Entry 8EYR (electron microscopy, 4.00 A resolution); this record covers chains A and D of the 4 polymer chains in the assembly.

# Chain A
Molecule: Insulin-like growth factor 1 receptor
Source organism: Mus musculus
Notes: EC 2.7.10.1
Reference sequence: Q60751 (IGF1R_MOUSE); the construct has insertions or renumbered stretches relative to UniProt, so the offset changes along the chain: 1-674 = UniProt 31-704; 679-1266 = UniProt 705-1292
Chain sequence (1266 residues; numbered 1 to 1266; the number before each row is that of its first residue):
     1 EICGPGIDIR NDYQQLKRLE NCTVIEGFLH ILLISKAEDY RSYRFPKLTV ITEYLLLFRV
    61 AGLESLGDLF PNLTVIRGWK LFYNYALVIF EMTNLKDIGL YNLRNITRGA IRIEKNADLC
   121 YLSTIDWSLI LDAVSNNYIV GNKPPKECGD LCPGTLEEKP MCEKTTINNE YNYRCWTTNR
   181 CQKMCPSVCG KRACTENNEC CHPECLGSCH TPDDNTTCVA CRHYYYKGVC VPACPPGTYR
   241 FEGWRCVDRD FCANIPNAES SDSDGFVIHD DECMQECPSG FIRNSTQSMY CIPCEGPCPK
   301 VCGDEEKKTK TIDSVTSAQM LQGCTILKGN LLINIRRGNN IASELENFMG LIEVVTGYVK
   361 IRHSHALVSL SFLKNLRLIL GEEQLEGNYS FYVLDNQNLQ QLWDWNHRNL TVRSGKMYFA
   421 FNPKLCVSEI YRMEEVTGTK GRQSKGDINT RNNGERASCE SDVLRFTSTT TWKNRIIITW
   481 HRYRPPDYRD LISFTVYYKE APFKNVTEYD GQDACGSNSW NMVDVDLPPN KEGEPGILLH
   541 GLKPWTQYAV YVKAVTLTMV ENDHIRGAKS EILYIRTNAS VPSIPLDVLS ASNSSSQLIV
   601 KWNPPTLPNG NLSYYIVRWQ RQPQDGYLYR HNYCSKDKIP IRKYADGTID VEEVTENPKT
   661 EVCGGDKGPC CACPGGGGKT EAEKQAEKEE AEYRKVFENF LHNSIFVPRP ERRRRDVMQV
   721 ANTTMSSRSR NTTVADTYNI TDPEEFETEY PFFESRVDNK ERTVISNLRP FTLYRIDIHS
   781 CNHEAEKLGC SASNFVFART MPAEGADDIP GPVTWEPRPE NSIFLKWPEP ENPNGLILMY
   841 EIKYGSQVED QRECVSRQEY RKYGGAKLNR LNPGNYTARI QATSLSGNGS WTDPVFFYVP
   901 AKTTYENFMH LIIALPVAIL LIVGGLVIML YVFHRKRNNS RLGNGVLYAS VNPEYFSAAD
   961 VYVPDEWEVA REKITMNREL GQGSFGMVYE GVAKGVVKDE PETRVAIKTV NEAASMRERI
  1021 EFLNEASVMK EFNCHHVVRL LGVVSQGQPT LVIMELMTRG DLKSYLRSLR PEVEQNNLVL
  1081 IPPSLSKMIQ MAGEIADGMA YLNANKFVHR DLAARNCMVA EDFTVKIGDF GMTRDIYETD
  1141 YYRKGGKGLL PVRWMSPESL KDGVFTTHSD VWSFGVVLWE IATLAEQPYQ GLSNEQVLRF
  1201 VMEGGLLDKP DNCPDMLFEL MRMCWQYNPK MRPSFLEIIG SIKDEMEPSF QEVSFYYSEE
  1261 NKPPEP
Disordered / not traced: 154-161, 190-192, 261-264, 295-299, 511-514, 636-678, 711-749, 902-1266
Construct notes: insertion (675-678)
Cystine bridges: Cys3-Cys22, Cys120-Cys148, Cys152-Cys175, Cys162-Cys181, Cys185-Cys194, Cys189-Cys200, Cys201-Cys209, Cys205-Cys218, Cys221-Cys230, Cys234-Cys246, Cys252-Cys273, Cys302-Cys324, Cys781-Cys790
UniProt features mapped onto this chain:
  - motif: Asn952 to Tyr955 (IRS1- and SHC1-binding)
  - active site: Asp1111 (Proton acceptor)
  - binding site (ATP): Leu980 to Val988, Lys1008
  - modified residue: Tyr955 (Phosphotyrosine), Tyr1137 (Phosphotyrosine), Tyr1141 (Phosphotyrosine), Tyr1142 (Phosphotyrosine), Ser1254 (Phosphoserine), Ser1258 (Phosphoserine)
  - glycosylation (N-linked (GlcNAc...) asparagine): Asn21, Asn72, Asn105, Asn215, Asn284, Asn388, Asn409, Asn505, Asn578, Asn593, Asn611, Asn722, Asn731, Asn739, Asn875, Asn888
  - cross-link (Glycyl lysine isopeptide (Lys-Gly)): Lys1144 (interchain with G-Cter in ubiquitin), Lys1147 (interchain with G-Cter in ubiquitin)

# Chain D
Molecule: Insulin-like growth factor I
Source organism: Homo sapiens
Reference sequence: P05019 (IGF1_HUMAN); residues -47 to 147 here correspond to UniProt positions 1-195 (UniProt number = residue number + 48)
Chain sequence (195 residues; numbered -47 to 147; the number before each row is that of its first residue; numbers below 1 keep their minus sign (Met-47 is residue -47)):
   -47 MGKISSLPTQ LFKCCFCDFL KVKMHTMSSS HLFYLALCLL TFTSSATAGP ETLCGAELVD
    13 ALQFVCGDRG FYFNKPTGYG SSSRRAPQTG IVDECCFRSC DLRRLEMYCA PLKPAKSARS
    73 VRAQRHTDMP KTQKYQPPST NKNTKSQRRK GWPKTHPGGE QKEGTEASLQ IRGKKKEQRR
   133 EIGSRNAECR GKKGK
Disordered / not traced: -47 to 3, 39-40, 64-147
Cystine bridges: Cys6-Cys48, Cys18-Cys61, Cys47-Cys52

# How chain A and chain D interact
Residue-residue contacts (29):
  Pro5(A) with Thr29(D); Gly30(D); Tyr31(D), hydrophobic
  Asp8(A) with Phe25(D)
  Arg10(A) with Phe23(D); Phe25(D)
  Asn11(A) with Gly22(D); Phe23(D), hydrogen bond (side chain-backbone)
  Glu26(A) with Tyr31(D)
  Leu33(A) with Phe23(D), hydrophobic
  Phe58(A) with Val11(D), hydrophobic
  Arg59(A) with Val11(D); Asp12(D), salt bridge
  Ile255(A) with Tyr31(D), hydrophobic
  Pro256(A) with Tyr31(D)
  Asn257(A) with Gly30(D); Tyr31(D), hydrogen bond (backbone-backbone)
  Ala258(A) with Gly30(D)
  Glu259(A) with Ser34(D); Ser35(D), hydrogen bond (backbone-backbone)
  Ser260(A) with Ser34(D)
  Phe266(A) with Tyr31(D), hydrophobic
  Gln275(A) with Tyr31(D), hydrogen bond (side chain-backbone); Gly32(D); Ser33(D); Ser34(D), hydrogen bond (side chain-backbone)
  Asp304(A) with Arg37(D), salt bridge
  Lys310(A) with Arg37(D)
  Met320(A) with Arg37(D)
Other interface residues (no listed pair), chain A (20 interface residues in all): Lys307
Other interface residues (no listed pair), chain D (15 interface residues in all): Tyr24, Arg36

# Overview
The interface between chain A and chain D involves 20 residues on one side and 15 on the other; the contacts
include 5 hydrogen bonds and 2 salt bridges. Polar contacts include Arg59(A)-Asp12(D), Asp304(A)-Arg37(D) and
Asn11(A)-Phe23(D).
Here chain A is Insulin-like growth factor 1 receptor (Mus musculus) and chain D is Insulin-like growth factor
I (Homo sapiens). Entry 8EYR (Cryo-EM structure of two IGF1 bound full-length mouse IGF1R mutant (four glycine
residues inserted in the ...) was determined by electron microscopy (same publication as 8EYX, 8EYY and 8EZ0).
